PDB entry 6F2L | X-ray diffraction, 2.10 A resolution | chains A and B

== Chain A (and B) ==
Protein: Peroxisome proliferator-activated receptor gamma
Source organism: Homo sapiens
Notes: chain B of this document is another copy of the same molecule, construct and numbering; everything in this record applies to it too
Reference sequence: P37231 (PPARG_HUMAN); residues 195-477 here correspond to UniProt positions 223-505 (UniProt number = residue number + 28)
Sequence (304 residues; each row starts with the number of its first residue):
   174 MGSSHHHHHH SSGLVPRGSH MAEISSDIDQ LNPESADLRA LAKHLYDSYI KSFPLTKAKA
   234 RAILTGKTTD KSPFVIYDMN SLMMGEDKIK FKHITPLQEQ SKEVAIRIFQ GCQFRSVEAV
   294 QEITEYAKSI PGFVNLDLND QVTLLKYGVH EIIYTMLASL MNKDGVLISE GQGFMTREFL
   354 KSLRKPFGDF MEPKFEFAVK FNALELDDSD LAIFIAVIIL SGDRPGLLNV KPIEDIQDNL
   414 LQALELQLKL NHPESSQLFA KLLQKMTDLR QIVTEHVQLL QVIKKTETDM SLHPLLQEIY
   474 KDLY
Not modelled in the structure: 174-206, 266-274, 475-477 (chain B: 174-206, 239, 269-274, 461-465, 474-477)
Construct notes: initiating methionine (174); expression tag (175-194)
Ligand contacts: AXY ((2S)-3-(biphenyl-4-yl)-2-(biphenyl-4-yloxy)propanoic acid): Phe282, Gln283, Cys285, Gln286, Arg288, Ser289, His323, Ile326, Tyr327, Leu330, Val339, Leu340, Ile341, Phe360, Phe363, Met364, His449, Leu453, Ile456, Met463, Ser464, Leu469, Tyr473
Swiss-Prot annotation at these positions:
  - motif: Pro467 to Asp475 (9aaTAD)
  - binding site (rosiglitazone): Gln286 to Ser289, His323, His449, Tyr473
  - cross-link: Lys224 (Glycyl lysine isopeptide (Lys-Gly) (interchain with G-Cter in ubiquitin))

== Chain A / chain B interface ==
Pairs across the interface - 32 pairs, chain A then chain B:
  Gln410(A) with Gln437(B), hydrogen bond
  Asp411(A) with Ser429(B), hydrogen bond; Gln430(B)
  Leu414(A) with Gln430(B); Ala433(B), hydrophobic
  Gln415(A) with Gln430(B)
  Glu418(A) with Glu418(B); Gln430(B)
  Ser429(A) with Asp411(B), hydrogen bond
  Gln430(A) with Asp411(B); Leu414(B); Gln415(B); Glu418(B), hydrogen bond; Phe432(B)
  Phe432(A) with Gln430(B); Ala433(B), hydrophobic
  Ala433(A) with Leu414(B), hydrophobic; Phe432(B), hydrophobic; Leu436(B), hydrophobic
  Leu436(A) with Ala433(B), hydrophobic; Leu436(B), hydrophobic
  Gln437(A) with Gln410(B); Leu414(B)
  Met439(A) with Gln437(B); Thr440(B)
  Thr440(A) with Met439(B); Thr440(B), hydrogen bond (side chain-backbone); Arg443(B)
  Arg443(A) with Thr440(B)
  Gln444(A) with Gln444(B); Thr447(B)
  Thr447(A) with Gln444(B), hydrogen bond
Other interface residues (no listed pair), chain A (20 interface residues in all): Val390, Asp396, Lys422, Lys434
Other interface residues (no listed pair), chain B (19 interface residues in all): Lys422, Lys438, Asp441

== In short ==
20 residues of chain A and 19 residues of chain B are in contact, with 6 hydrogen bonds. Polar pairs include
Gln410(A)-Gln437(B), Asp411(A)-Ser429(B) and Gln430(A)-Glu418(B). Bound to chain A: compound AXY. UniProt
lists 7 rosiglitazone-binding residues on chain A.
Chain A and chain B are both Peroxisome proliferator-activated receptor gamma (Homo sapiens); the structure,
Crystal structure of the complex between PPARgamma LBD and the ligand LJ570: structure obtained from crystals
..., was determined by X-ray diffraction (same publication as 4JL4).
